PDB entry 6ZU3 | X-ray diffraction, 1.78 A resolution | chain A

# Chain A
Molecule: Cyclodipeptide synthase, BtCDPS
From: Bacillus thermoamylovorans
Reference sequence: A0A090KS30 (A0A090KS30_9BACI); residue numbers follow UniProt; this construct covers 1-231
Sequence (232 residues; row label = number of the first residue in the row; numbering starts at 0):
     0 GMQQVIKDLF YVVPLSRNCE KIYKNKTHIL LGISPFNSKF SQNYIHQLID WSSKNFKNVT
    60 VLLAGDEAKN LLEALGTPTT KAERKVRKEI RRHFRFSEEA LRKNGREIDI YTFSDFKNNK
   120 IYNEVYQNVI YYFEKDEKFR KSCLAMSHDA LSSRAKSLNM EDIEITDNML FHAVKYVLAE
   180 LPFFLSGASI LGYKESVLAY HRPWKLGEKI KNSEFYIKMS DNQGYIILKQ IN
Disordered / not traced: 0-1
Construct notes: expression tag (0)
From the paper describing this entry:
  - catalytic residues: Ser33, Tyr175, Tyr199 (citing earlier work)
  - mutagenesis - S33A: abolished catalytic activity
  - mutagenesis - S33C: unchanged catalytic activity

# In short
From the paper: catalytic residues Ser33, Tyr175 and Tyr199; S33A abolishes catalytic activity.
Chain A is Cyclodipeptide synthase, BtCDPS (Bacillus thermoamylovorans); the structure, Crystal structure of a
cyclodipeptide synthase from Bacillus thermoamylovorans, was determined by X-ray diffraction (same publication
as 6ZTU and 7AZU).
